3PPJ - chain A; structure by X-ray diffraction, 3.70 A resolution.

Chain A:
Molecule: Serine/threonine-protein kinase B-raf
Source organism: Homo sapiens
Notes: EC 2.7.11.1; fragment: Kinase domain
UniProtKB: P15056 (BRAF_HUMAN); residues 432-726 here = UniProt positions 432-726
Amino-acid sequence (307 residues; numbered 420 to 726; the number before each row is that of its first residue):
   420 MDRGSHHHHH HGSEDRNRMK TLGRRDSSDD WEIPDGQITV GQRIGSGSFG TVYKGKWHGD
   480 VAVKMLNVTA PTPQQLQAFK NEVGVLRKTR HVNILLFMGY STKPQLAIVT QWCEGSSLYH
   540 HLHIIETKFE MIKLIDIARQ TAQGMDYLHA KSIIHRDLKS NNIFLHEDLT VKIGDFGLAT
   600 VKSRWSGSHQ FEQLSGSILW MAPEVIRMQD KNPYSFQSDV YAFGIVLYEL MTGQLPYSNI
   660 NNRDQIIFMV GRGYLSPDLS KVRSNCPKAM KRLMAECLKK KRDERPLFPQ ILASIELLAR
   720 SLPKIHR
Unresolved in the structure: 420-447, 601-614, 724-726
Differences from the reference sequence: expression tag (420-431)
Ligand contacts: FOI (methyl 3-{[(5S)-1-(hydroxyamino)-5H-inden-5-yl]amino}furo[2,3-c]pyridine-2-carboxylate): I463, G464, S465, V471, A481, K483, E501, L505, L514, I527, T529, Q530, W531, C532, F583, D594, F595
Swiss-Prot annotation at these positions:
  - active site: D576 (Proton acceptor)
  - binding site (ATP): I463 to V471, K483
  - site: M438, K439 (Breakpoint for translocation to form KIAA1549-BRAF fusion protein)
  - modified residue: S446 (Phosphoserine), S447 (Phosphoserine), R671 (Omega-N-methylarginine)
  - cross-link: K578 (Glycyl lysine isopeptide (Lys-Gly) (interchain with G-Cter in ubiquitin))
  - natural variant: R462 (R462I: In CRC), I463 (I463S: In CRC), G464 (G464E: In CRC; G464V: In a colorectal cancer cell line), G466 (G466A: In melanoma; G466E: In melanoma; G466V: In LNCR), S467 (S467A: In CFC1), F468 (F468S: In CFC1), G469 (G469A: In NHL; G469E: In CFC1 and colon cancer; G469R: In NHL; G469V: In a colorectal adenocarcinoma sample), L485 (L485F: In CFC1), K499 (K499E: In CFC1; K499N: In CFC1), E501 (E501G: In CFC1; E501K: In CFC1), L525 (L525P: In CFC1), W531 (W531C: In NS7), 12 further natural variant entries in UniProt
  - mutagenesis: K483 (K483S: Reduces kinase activity with MAP2K1), R509 (R509H: Loss of MAP2K1-mediated-BRAF-KSR1 dimerization), K578 (K578R: Blocks EGF-induced ubiquitination and ERK activation), I666 (I666R: No effect on MAP2K1-mediated-BRAF-KSR1 dimerization, however loss of BRAF-mediated phosphorylation of MAP2K1), R671 (R671K: Increased kinase activity and stability in response to EGF treatment)

Summary:
Ligands of chain A: compound FOI. UniProt lists active-site residue D576, 10 ATP-binding residues and 5
mutagenesis sites.
Chain A is Serine/threonine-protein kinase B-raf (Homo sapiens); the structure, Human B-Raf Kinase in Complex
with a Furopyridine Inhibitor, was determined by X-ray diffraction together with 3PPK, 3PRF and 3PRI from the
same study.
